4I2P - chains A and B; structure by X-ray diffraction, 2.30 A resolution.

== Chain A ==
Molecule: Gag-Pol polyprotein
Organism: Human immunodeficiency virus type 1 BH10
Notes: EC 3.4.23.16, 2.7.7.49, 2.7.7.7, 3.1.26.13, 3.1.13.2; fragment: p66
UniProt: P03366 (POL_HV1B1); residues 1-555 here correspond to UniProt positions 600-1154 (UniProt number = residue number + 599)
Sequence (557 residues; numbered -1 to 555; the number before each row is that of its first residue; numbers below 1 keep their minus sign (Met-1 is residue -1)):
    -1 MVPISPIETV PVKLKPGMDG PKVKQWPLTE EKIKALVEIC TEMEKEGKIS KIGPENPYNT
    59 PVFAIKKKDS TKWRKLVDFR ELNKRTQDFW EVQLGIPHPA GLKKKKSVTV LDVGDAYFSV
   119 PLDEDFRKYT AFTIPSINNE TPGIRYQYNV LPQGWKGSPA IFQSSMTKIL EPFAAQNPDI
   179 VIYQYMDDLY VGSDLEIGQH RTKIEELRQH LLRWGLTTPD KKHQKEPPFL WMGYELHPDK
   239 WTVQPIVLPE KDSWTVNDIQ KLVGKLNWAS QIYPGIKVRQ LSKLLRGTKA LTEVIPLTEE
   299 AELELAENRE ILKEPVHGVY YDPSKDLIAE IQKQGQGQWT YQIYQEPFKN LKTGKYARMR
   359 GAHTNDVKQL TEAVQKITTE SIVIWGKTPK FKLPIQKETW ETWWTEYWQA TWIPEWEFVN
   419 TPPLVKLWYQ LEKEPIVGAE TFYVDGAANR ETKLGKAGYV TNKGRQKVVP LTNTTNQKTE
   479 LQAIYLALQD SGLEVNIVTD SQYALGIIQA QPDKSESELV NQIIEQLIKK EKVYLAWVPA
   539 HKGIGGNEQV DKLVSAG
Disordered / not traced: 553-555
Sequence notes: expression tag (-1 to 0); engineered mutation Ala172 (Lys771 in P03366), Ala173 (Lys772 in P03366), Ser280 (Cys879 in P03366)
Curated features (UniProtKB/Swiss-Prot):
  - region: Phe227 to His235 (RT 'primer grip')
  - motif: Trp398 to Trp414 (Tryptophan repeat motif)
  - binding site (Mg(2+)): Asp110, Asp185, Asp186, Asp443, Glu478, Asp498, Asp549
  - site: Trp401 (Essential for RT p66/p51 heterodimerization), Trp414 (Essential for RT p66/p51 heterodimerization), Phe440, Tyr441 (Cleavage)
Small-molecule neighbours: rilpivirine (G73; (2E)-3-[4-({6-[(4-methoxyphenyl)amino]-7H-purin-2-yl}amino)-3,5-dimethylphenyl]prop-2-enenitrile): Pro95, Leu100, Lys101, Lys102, Lys103, Val106, Val179, Tyr181, Tyr188, Gly190, Pro225, Phe227, Leu228, Trp229, Leu234, His235, Pro236, Tyr318
From the paper describing this entry:
  - binding site for rilpivirine: Lys101, Tyr188, Phe227, Trp229, Leu234
  - mutagenesis - Y188L: decreased binding to rilpivirine

== Chain B ==
Molecule: Gag-Pol polyprotein
Organism: Human immunodeficiency virus type 1 BH10
Notes: EC 3.4.23.16, 2.7.7.49, 2.7.7.7, 3.1.26.13, 3.1.13.2; fragment: p51
UniProt: P03366 (POL_HV1B1); residues 1-428 here correspond to UniProt positions 600-1027 (UniProt number = residue number + 599)
Sequence (428 residues; row label = number of the first residue in the row):
     1 PISPIETVPV KLKPGMDGPK VKQWPLTEEK IKALVEICTE MEKEGKISKI GPENPYNTPV
    61 FAIKKKDSTK WRKLVDFREL NKRTQDFWEV QLGIPHPAGL KKKKSVTVLD VGDAYFSVPL
   121 DEDFRKYTAF TIPSINNETP GIRYQYNVLP QGWKGSPAIF QSSMTKILEP FKKQNPDIVI
   181 YQYMDDLYVG SDLEIGQHRT KIEELRQHLL RWGLTTPDKK HQKEPPFLWM GYELHPDKWT
   241 VQPIVLPEKD SWTVNDIQKL VGKLNWASQI YPGIKVRQLS KLLRGTKALT EVIPLTEEAE
   301 LELAENREIL KEPVHGVYYD PSKDLIAEIQ KQGQGQWTYQ IYQEPFKNLK TGKYARMRGA
   361 HTNDVKQLTE AVQKITTESI VIWGKTPKFK LPIQKETWET WWTEYWQATW IPEWEFVNTP
   421 PLVKLWYQ
Disordered / not traced: 1-4, 215-226
Sequence notes: engineered mutation Ser280 (Cys879 in P03366)
Curated features (UniProtKB/Swiss-Prot):
  - region: Phe227 to His235 (RT 'primer grip')
  - motif: Trp398 to Trp414 (Tryptophan repeat motif)
  - binding site (Mg(2+)): Asp110, Asp185, Asp186
  - site (Essential for RT p66/p51 heterodimerization): Trp401, Trp414

== Chain A / chain B interface ==
Residue-residue contacts (114):
  Val8(A) - Glu53(B)
  Pro9(A) - Glu53(B)
  Gln85(A) - Glu53(B)  hydrogen bond (side chain-backbone)
  Asp86(A) - Lys20(B)  salt bridge
  Asp86(A) - Pro55(B)
  Phe87(A) - Pro52(B)
  Phe87(A) - Pro55(B)
  Trp88(A) - Pro52(B)  hydrogen bond (backbone-backbone)
  Trp88(A) - Asn54(B)
  Trp88(A) - Pro55(B)
  Trp88(A) - Tyr56(B)
  Trp88(A) - Asn57(B)
  Trp88(A) - Thr131(B)
  Trp88(A) - Arg143(B)
  Leu92(A) - Asn137(B)
  Gly93(A) - Asn137(B)  hydrogen bond (backbone-side chain)
  Ile94(A) - Asn137(B)
  Pro95(A) - Asn136(B)
  Pro95(A) - Asn137(B)
  His96(A) - Asn136(B)  hydrogen bond (backbone-side chain)
  Gly99(A) - Asn136(B)
  Gly99(A) - Glu138(B)
  Leu100(A) - Asn136(B)
  Leu100(A) - Glu138(B)
  Lys101(A) - Glu138(B)  salt bridge
  Ser162(A) - Pro52(B)
  Thr165(A) - Pro140(B)
  Thr369(A) - Thr397(B)
  Gln373(A) - Thr397(B)
  Gln373(A) - Thr400(B)
  Gln373(A) - Trp401(B)  hydrogen bond
  Thr376(A) - Thr400(B)
  Thr376(A) - Trp401(B)
  Ile380(A) - Pro25(B)  hydrophobic
  Ile380(A) - Leu26(B)
  Ile380(A) - Thr27(B)
  Val381(A) - Pro25(B)  hydrophobic
  Val381(A) - Ile135(B)
  Val381(A) - Asn136(B)  hydrogen bond (backbone-backbone)
  Ile382(A) - Ile135(B)
  Ile382(A) - Asn136(B)
  Trp383(A) - Ile135(B)
  Gly384(A) - Thr27(B)
  Gly384(A) - Glu28(B)  hydrogen bond (backbone-backbone)
  Gly384(A) - Ile135(B)
  Trp402(A) - Lys331(B)  hydrogen bond (backbone-side chain)
  Trp402(A) - His361(B)
  Trp402(A) - Asp364(B)
  Tyr405(A) - Lys331(B)  hydrogen bond (backbone-side chain)
  Trp406(A) - Lys331(B)
  Trp406(A) - Val417(B)
  Trp406(A) - Asn418(B)
  Trp406(A) - Thr419(B)
  Trp406(A) - Pro420(B)
  Trp406(A) - Pro421(B)
  Gln407(A) - Lys331(B)  hydrogen bond (backbone-side chain)
  Gln407(A) - Asp364(B)
  Gln407(A) - Pro392(B)
  Gln407(A) - Ile393(B)
  Gln407(A) - Gln394(B)  hydrogen bond
  Gln407(A) - Val417(B)  hydrogen bond (side chain-backbone)
  Gln407(A) - Asn418(B)
  Ala408(A) - Lys331(B)
  Ala408(A) - Trp337(B)  hydrophobic
  Ala408(A) - Asp364(B)
  Ala408(A) - Pro392(B)  hydrogen bond (backbone-backbone)
  Ala408(A) - Ile393(B)
  Thr409(A) - Asp364(B)  hydrogen bond (backbone-side chain)
  Trp410(A) - Thr362(B)
  Trp410(A) - Asn363(B)
  Trp410(A) - Val365(B)  hydrophobic
  Trp410(A) - Trp401(B)
  Trp410(A) - Tyr405(B)
  Pro412(A) - Trp401(B)
  Pro433(A) - Asn255(B)
  Pro433(A) - Leu289(B)  hydrophobic
  Pro433(A) - Thr290(B)
  Val435(A) - Thr290(B)
  Thr439(A) - Lys287(B)
  Thr439(A) - Ala288(B)
  Thr439(A) - Leu289(B)  hydrogen bond (side chain-backbone)
  Tyr441(A) - Val254(B)
  Tyr441(A) - Gln258(B)
  Tyr441(A) - Lys287(B)  hydrogen bond (side chain-backbone)
  Val458(A) - Thr286(B)
  Thr459(A) - Thr286(B)  hydrogen bond (backbone-side chain)
  Asn460(A) - Thr286(B)
  Asn460(A) - Lys287(B)
  Asn460(A) - Ala288(B)
  Asn494(A) - Leu289(B)
  Val496(A) - Gln258(B)
  Val496(A) - Leu289(B)  hydrophobic
  Leu503(A) - Leu422(B)  hydrophobic
  Gly504(A) - Pro420(B)
  Gln507(A) - Pro420(B)
  Tyr532(A) - Asn255(B)  hydrogen bond
  Tyr532(A) - Leu289(B)  hydrophobic
  Trp535(A) - Leu422(B)
  Trp535(A) - Trp426(B)  hydrophobic
  Val536(A) - Gln258(B)
  Pro537(A) - Gly262(B)
  Pro537(A) - Asn265(B)
  Lys540(A) - Asn265(B)
  Lys540(A) - Val276(B)
  Lys540(A) - Arg277(B)
  Lys540(A) - Ser280(B)  hydrogen bond (backbone-side chain)
  Gly541(A) - Ser280(B)
  Gly541(A) - Leu283(B)
  Ile542(A) - Leu283(B)
  Gly543(A) - Leu283(B)  hydrogen bond (backbone-backbone)
  Gly543(A) - Arg284(B)
  Gly543(A) - Gly285(B)
  Gly544(A) - Gly285(B)  hydrogen bond (backbone-backbone)
  Gly544(A) - Thr286(B)
Interface residues without a listed pair, chain A (64 interface residues in all): Val90, Ala158, Ile159, Glu169, Met357, Thr377, Thr386, Ile434, Gln500, Ala508, Ala534
Interface residues without a listed pair, chain B (61 interface residues in all): Lys49, Lys259, Val261, Leu368, Glu396, Lys424

== Summary ==
Chain A and chain B form an interface of 64 and 61 residues respectively; the contacts include 21 hydrogen
bonds and 2 salt bridges. Polar pairs include Asp86(A)-Lys20(B), Lys101(A)-Glu138(B) and Gln85(A)-Glu53(B).
The paper reports a binding site for rilpivirine at Lys101(A), Tyr188(A) and Phe227(A) among others; Y188L of
chain A reduces binding to rilpivirine.
Here chain A is Gag-Pol polyprotein and chain B is Gag-Pol polyprotein, both from Human immunodeficiency virus
type 1 BH10. Entry 4I2P (Crystal structure of HIV-1 reverse transcriptase in complex with rilpivirine (TMC278)
based analogue) was determined by X-ray diffraction together with 4I2Q from the same study.
